2UUY - chains A and B; structure by X-ray diffraction, 1.15 A resolution.

Chain A:
Name: Cationic trypsin
Organism: Bos taurus
Notes: EC 3.4.21.4
UniProt: P00760 (TRY1_BOVIN); residue numbers follow UniProt; this construct covers 21-243
Amino-acid sequence (223 residues; each row starts with the number of its first residue):
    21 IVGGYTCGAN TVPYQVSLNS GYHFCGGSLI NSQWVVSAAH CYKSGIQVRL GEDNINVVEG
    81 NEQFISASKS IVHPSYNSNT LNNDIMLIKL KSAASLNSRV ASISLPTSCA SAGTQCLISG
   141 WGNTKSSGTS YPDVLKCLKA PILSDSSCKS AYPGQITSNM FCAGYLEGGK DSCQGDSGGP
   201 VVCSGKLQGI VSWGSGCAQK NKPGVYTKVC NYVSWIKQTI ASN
Disulfide bonds: Cys27-Cys157, Cys45-Cys61, Cys129-Cys230, Cys136-Cys203, Cys168-Cys182, Cys193-Cys217
Ion coordination: Ca2+: Glu72, Asn74, Val77, Glu82

Chain B:
Name: Tryptase inhibitor
Organism: Rhipicephalus appendiculatus
UniProt: Q1EG59 (Q1EG59_RHIAP); residues 24-75 here correspond to UniProt positions 45-96 (UniProt number = residue number + 21)
Amino-acid sequence (52 residues; each row starts with the number of its first residue):
    24 CTVPIGWSEP VKGLCKARFT RYYCMGNCCK VYEGCYTGGY SRMGECARNC PA
Disulfide bonds: Cys24-Cys51, Cys38-Cys58, Cys47-Cys73, Cys52-Cys69
Construct notes: conflict Ala75 (Gly96 in Q1EG59)

Interface between chain A and chain B:
Pairs across the interface (38; chain A residue first):
  Tyr42(A) with Arg41(B); Phe42(B); Thr43(B), hydrogen bond (side chain-backbone)
  His43(A) with Arg41(B), hydrogen bond (backbone-side chain)
  Phe44(A) with Ala40(B); Arg41(B), hydrogen bond (backbone-backbone); Phe42(B), hydrophobic
  Cys45(A) with Ala40(B), hydrophobic
  His60(A) with Cys38(B); Lys39(B); Ala40(B); Phe42(B)
  Tyr151(A) with Arg41(B)
  Asp191(A) with Lys39(B), salt bridge
  Ser192(A) with Lys39(B), hydrogen bond
  Cys193(A) with Lys39(B)
  Gln194(A) with Gly36(B); Cys38(B), hydrogen bond (side chain-backbone); Lys39(B); Ala40(B); Gly57(B); Cys58(B)
  Gly195(A) with Lys39(B), hydrogen bond (backbone-backbone); Ala40(B); Arg41(B)
  Asp196(A) with Lys39(B), hydrogen bond (backbone-backbone)
  Ser197(A) with Lys39(B), hydrogen bond (side chain-backbone); Ala40(B), hydrogen bond (side chain-backbone)
  Val211(A) with Lys39(B)
  Ser212(A) with Cys38(B); Lys39(B), hydrogen bond (backbone-backbone)
  Trp213(A) with Leu37(B); Cys38(B), hydrophobic; Lys39(B)
  Gly214(A) with Leu37(B), hydrogen bond (backbone-backbone); Lys39(B)
  Gly216(A) with Lys39(B)
  Gly224(A) with Lys39(B)
Interface residues without a listed pair, chain A (23 interface residues in all): Cys61, Lys63, Leu101, Ser215
Interface residues without a listed pair, chain B (11 interface residues in all): Glu56

Overview:
23 residues of chain A face 11 of chain B across their interface, with 11 hydrogen bonds and 1 salt bridge.
Among the polar pairs are Asp191(A)-Lys39(B), Tyr42(A)-Thr43(B) and His43(A)-Arg41(B). Glu72(A), Asn74(A),
Val77(A) and Glu82(A) coordinate Ca2+.
Chain A is Cationic trypsin (Bos taurus) and chain B is Tryptase inhibitor (Rhipicephalus appendiculatus); the
structure, Structure of a tick tryptase inhibitor in complex with bovine trypsin, was determined by X-ray
diffraction (same publication as 2UUX).
